Entry 8KE0 (electron microscopy, 4.00 A resolution); this record covers chains A and J of the 11 polymer chains in the assembly.

[Chain A]
Name: Histone H3.1
Organism: Homo sapiens
UniProt: P68431 (H31_HUMAN); residues 0-135 here correspond to UniProt positions 1-136 (UniProt number = residue number + 1)
Chain sequence (139 residues; numbered -3 to 135; the number before each row is that of its first residue; numbers below 1 keep their minus sign (Gly-3 is residue -3)):
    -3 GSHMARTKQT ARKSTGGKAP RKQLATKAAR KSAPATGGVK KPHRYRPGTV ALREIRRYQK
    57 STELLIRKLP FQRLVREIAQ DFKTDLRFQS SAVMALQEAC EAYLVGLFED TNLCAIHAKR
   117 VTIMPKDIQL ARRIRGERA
Disordered / not traced: -3 to 37
Construct notes: expression tag (-3 to -1)
Curated features (UniProtKB/Swiss-Prot):
  - modified residue: Arg2 (Asymmetric dimethylarginine), Thr3 (Phosphothreonine), Lys4 (Allysine), Gln5 (5-glutamyl dopamine), Thr6 (Phosphothreonine), Arg8 (Citrulline), Lys9 (N6,N6,N6-trimethyllysine), Ser10 (ADP-ribosylserine), Thr11 (Phosphothreonine), Lys14 (N6-(2-hydroxyisobutyryl)lysine), Arg17 (Asymmetric dimethylarginine), Lys18 (N6-(2-hydroxyisobutyryl)lysine), Lys23 (N6-(2-hydroxyisobutyryl)lysine), Arg26 (Citrulline), Lys27 (N6,N6,N6-trimethyllysine), Ser28 (ADP-ribosylserine), Lys36 (N6,N6,N6-trimethyllysine), Lys37 (N6-methyllysine), Tyr41 (Phosphotyrosine), Lys56 (N6,N6,N6-trimethyllysine) and 8 more in UniProt
  - lipidation: Lys18 (N6-decanoyllysine)

[Chain J]
Molecule: 193-nt DNA strand
Organism: synthetic construct
Sequence (193 nucleotides; row label = number of the first residue in the row; numbers below 1 keep their minus sign (DA-96 is residue -96)):
   -96 ATCACGTAAT ATTGGCCAGC TAGGATCACA ATCCCGGTGC CGAGGCCGCT CAATTGGTCG
   -36 TAGACAGCTC TAGCACCGCT TAAACGCACG TACGGATTCC GTACGTGCGT TTAAGCGGTG
    24 CTAGAGCTGT CTACGACCAA TTGAGCGGCC TCGGCACCGG GATTGTGATC CTAGCTGGCC
    84 AATATTACGT GAT
Disordered / not traced: -96 to -92, 92-96

[Chain A / chain J interface]
Residue-residue contacts - 24 pairs, chain A then chain J:
  Arg40(A) - DG8(J)  base contact
  Arg40(A) - DT9(J)  hydrogen bond to the base
  Arg40(A) - DG10(J)  sugar contact
  Tyr41(A) - DT9(J)  sugar contact
  Tyr41(A) - DG10(J)  phosphate contact
  Pro43(A) - DG8(J)  phosphate contact
  Pro43(A) - DT9(J)  sugar contact
  Gly44(A) - DG8(J)  phosphate contact
  Gly44(A) - DT9(J)  hydrogen bond to the phosphate
  Thr45(A) - DT9(J)  phosphate contact
  Val46(A) - DT9(J)  phosphate contact
  Ala47(A) - DT9(J)  hydrogen bond to the phosphate
  Arg49(A) - DA-66(J)  hydrogen bond to the phosphate
  Arg49(A) - DT-65(J)  salt bridge to the phosphate
  Lys56(A) - DC-64(J)  salt bridge to the phosphate
  Arg63(A) - DA17(J)  phosphate contact
  Arg63(A) - DG18(J)  salt bridge to the phosphate
  Lys64(A) - DG18(J)  hydrogen bond to the phosphate
  Leu65(A) - DA17(J)  phosphate contact
  Leu65(A) - DG18(J)  hydrogen bond to the phosphate
  Pro66(A) - DA17(J)  sugar contact
  Arg69(A) - DA17(J)  salt bridge to the phosphate
  Arg83(A) - DA26(J)  sugar contact
  Arg83(A) - DG27(J)  sugar contact
Interface residues without a listed pair, chain A (18 interface residues in all): Arg42, Glu50, Asp81
Interface residues without a listed pair, chain J (11 interface residues in all): DA-67

[Summary]
Chain A and chain J form an interface of 18 and 11 residues respectively; the contacts include 6 hydrogen
bonds and 4 salt bridges. Polar contacts include Arg40(A)-DT9(J), Gly44(A)-DT9(J) and Ala47(A)-DT9(J).
Chain A is Histone H3.1 (Homo sapiens) and chain J is a 193-nt DNA strand (synthetic construct); the
structure, Structure of H1.2 bound to the nucleosome, was determined by electron microscopy, deposited
together with 8KD1 and 8KCY.
